PDB entry 5B71 | X-ray diffraction, 2.11 A resolution | chains B and E of the 3 polymer chains in the assembly

Chain B:
Protein: SKY59 Fab heavy chain
Source organism: Homo sapiens
Notes: antibody fragment or engineered binder
Amino-acid sequence (228 residues; row label = number of the first residue in the row):
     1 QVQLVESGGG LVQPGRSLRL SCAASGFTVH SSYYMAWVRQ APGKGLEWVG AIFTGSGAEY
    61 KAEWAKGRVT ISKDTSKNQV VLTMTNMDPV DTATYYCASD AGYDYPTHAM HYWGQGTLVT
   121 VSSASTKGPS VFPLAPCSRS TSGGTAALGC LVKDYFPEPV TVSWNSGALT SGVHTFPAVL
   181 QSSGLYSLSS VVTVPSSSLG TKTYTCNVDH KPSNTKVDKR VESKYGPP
Not modelled in the structure: 1, 141-142, 226-228
Cystine bridges: Cys22-Cys97, Cys150-Cys206

Chain E:
Protein: Complement C5 beta chain
Source organism: Homo sapiens
Reference sequence: P01031 (CO5_HUMAN); numbering as in UniProt (aligned over 20-124)
Amino-acid sequence (110 residues; each row starts with the number of its first residue):
    15 GSPEFEQTYV ISAPKIFRVG ASENIVIQVY GYTEAFDATI SIKSYPDKKF SYSSGHVHLS
    75 SENKFQNSAI LTIQPKQLPG GQNPVSYVYL EVVSKHFSKS KRMPITYDNG
Not modelled in the structure: 15-19, 90-98, 122-124
Sequence notes: expression tag (15-19)
Reported in the primary citation:
  - contacts within the chain: Thr53-His70 (hydrogen bond)
  - mutagenesis - H70Y, H70Y/H110Y, H110Y: increased binding to pH 5.8

How chain B and chain E interact:
Residue-residue contacts (33; chain B residue first):
  Val29(B) - His70(E)
  His30(B) - Thr53(E)  hydrogen bond (backbone-side chain)
  His30(B) - Lys57(E)
  Ser32(B) - Asp51(E)  hydrogen bond
  Phe53(B) - Asp51(E)
  Phe53(B) - His72(E)
  Gly55(B) - Asp51(E)
  Gly55(B) - His70(E)
  Ser56(B) - Asp51(E)  hydrogen bond
  Ser56(B) - His70(E)
  Ser56(B) - Val71(E)
  Ser56(B) - His72(E)
  Ala58(B) - His72(E)
  Tyr60(B) - Ala49(E)
  Tyr60(B) - His72(E)  hydrogen bond
  Tyr60(B) - Ser74(E)
  Tyr60(B) - Glu76(E)
  Asp100(B) - Lys109(E)  salt bridge
  Gly102(B) - Lys109(E)  hydrogen bond (backbone-side chain)
  Tyr103(B) - Asp51(E)
  Tyr103(B) - Ala52(E)  hydrogen bond (side chain-backbone)
  Tyr103(B) - Thr53(E)  hydrogen bond
  Tyr103(B) - Val107(E)
  Tyr103(B) - Ser108(E)
  Tyr103(B) - Lys109(E)
  Tyr105(B) - Lys109(E)  hydrogen bond (backbone-side chain)
  Pro106(B) - Lys109(E)
  Pro106(B) - His110(E)
  Thr107(B) - Lys109(E)  hydrogen bond (backbone-side chain)
  His108(B) - Glu48(E)  salt bridge
  His108(B) - Ala49(E)
  His108(B) - Phe50(E)
  His108(B) - Lys109(E)
Interface residues without a listed pair, chain B (16 interface residues in all): Ser31
From the paper, about this interface:
  - epitope / paratope residues, chain E: Glu48(E), Asp51(E), His70(E), His72(E), Lys109(E), His110(E)
  - hot spots on chain E (mutagenesis) - H72Y: abolished binding to SKY59 Fab

In short:
Chain B and chain E each contribute 16 residues to their interface; the contacts include 9 hydrogen bonds and
2 salt bridges. Polar pairs include Asp100(B)-Lys109(E), His108(B)-Glu48(E) and His30(B)-Thr53(E). The paper
reports that H70Y, H70Y/H110Y and H110Y of chain E increase binding to pH 5.8; epitope/paratope residues
Glu48(E), Asp51(E) and His70(E) among others.
Chain B is SKY59 Fab heavy chain and chain E is Complement C5 beta chain, both from Homo sapiens; the
structure, Crystal structure of complement C5 in complex with SKY59, was determined by X-ray diffraction.
